PDB entry 8JFT | electron microscopy, 3.31 A resolution | chains A and B of the 3 polymer chains in the assembly

== Chain A ==
Molecule: CRISPR-associated endonuclease Cas9
Organism: Staphylococcus aureus
Notes: EC 3.1.-.-
UniProt: J7RUA5 (CAS9_STAAU); residue numbers follow UniProt; this construct covers 1-1053
Chain sequence (1053 residues; numbered 1 to 1053; the number before each row is that of its first residue):
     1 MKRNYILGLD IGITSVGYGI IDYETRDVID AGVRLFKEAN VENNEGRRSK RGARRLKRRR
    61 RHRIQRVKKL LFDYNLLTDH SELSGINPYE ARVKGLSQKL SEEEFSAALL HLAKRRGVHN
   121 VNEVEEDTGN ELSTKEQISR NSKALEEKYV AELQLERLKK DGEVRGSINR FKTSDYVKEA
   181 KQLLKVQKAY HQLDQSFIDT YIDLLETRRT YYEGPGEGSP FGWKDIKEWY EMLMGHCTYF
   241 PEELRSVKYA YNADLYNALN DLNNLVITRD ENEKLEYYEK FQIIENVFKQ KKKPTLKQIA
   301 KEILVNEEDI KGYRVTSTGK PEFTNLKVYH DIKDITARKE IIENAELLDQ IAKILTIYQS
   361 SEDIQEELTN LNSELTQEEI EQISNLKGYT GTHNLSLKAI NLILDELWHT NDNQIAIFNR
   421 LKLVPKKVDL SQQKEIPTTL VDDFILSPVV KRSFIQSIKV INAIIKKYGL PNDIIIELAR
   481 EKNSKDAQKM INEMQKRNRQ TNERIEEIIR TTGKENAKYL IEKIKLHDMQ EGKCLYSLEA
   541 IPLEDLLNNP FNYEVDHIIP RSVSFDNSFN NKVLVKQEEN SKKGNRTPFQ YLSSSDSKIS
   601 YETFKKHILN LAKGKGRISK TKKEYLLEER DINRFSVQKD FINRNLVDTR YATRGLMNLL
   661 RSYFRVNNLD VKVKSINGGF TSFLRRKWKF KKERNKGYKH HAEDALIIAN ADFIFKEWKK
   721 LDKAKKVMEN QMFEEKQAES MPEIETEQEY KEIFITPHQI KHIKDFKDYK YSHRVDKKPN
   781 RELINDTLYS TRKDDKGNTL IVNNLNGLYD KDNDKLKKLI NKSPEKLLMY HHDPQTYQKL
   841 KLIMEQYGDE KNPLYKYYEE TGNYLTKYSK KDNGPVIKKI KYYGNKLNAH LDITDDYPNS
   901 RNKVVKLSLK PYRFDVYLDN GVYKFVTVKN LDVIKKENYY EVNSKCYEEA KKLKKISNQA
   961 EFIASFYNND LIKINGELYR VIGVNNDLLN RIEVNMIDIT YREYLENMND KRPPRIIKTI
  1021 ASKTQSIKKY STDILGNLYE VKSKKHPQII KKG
Not modelled in the structure: 731-742
Curated features (UniProtKB/Swiss-Prot):
  - region (PAM substrate-binding): Tyr882 to Ala889, Asn985 to Glu993
  - active site: Asp10 (For RuvC-like nuclease domain), His557 (Proton acceptor for HNH nuclease domain)
  - binding site (Mg(2+)): Asp10, Glu477, Glu481, His701
  - binding site (RNA): Tyr789
  - mutagenesis: Asp10 (D10A: Target DNA not cleaved), Glu477 (E477A: Target DNA not cleaved), His557 (H557A: Target DNA not cleaved), Asn580 (N580A: Target DNA not cleaved), His701 (H701A: Target DNA not cleaved), Asp704 (D704A: Target DNA not cleaved), Thr787 (T787A: 60% target DNA cleaved), Asn985 (N985A: 40% target DNA cleaved), Asn986 (N986A: 75% target DNA cleaved), Arg991 (R991A: 20% target DNA cleaved), Glu993 (E993A: 50% target DNA cleaved), Arg1015 (R1015A: 5% target DNA cleaved)

== Chain B ==
Molecule: sgRNA of SaCas9
Organism: Staphylococcus aureus
Sequence (98 nucleotides; numbered 1 to 98; the number before each row is that of its first residue):
     1 GGUCUGCUAU UUCUAUUUAC GUUUUAGUAC UCUGGAAACA GAAUCUACUA AAACAAGGCA
    61 AAAUGCCGUG UUUAUCUCGU CAACUUGUUG GCGAGAUC
Not modelled in the structure: 1-9, 85-86, 98

== How chain A and chain B interact ==
Residue-residue contacts - 193 pairs, chain A then chain B:
  Asn43(A) - G70(B)  sugar contact
  Asn44(A) - C13(B)  hydrogen bond to the phosphate
  Asn44(A) - U14(B)  hydrogen bond to the phosphate
  Asn44(A) - G70(B)  hydrogen bond to the sugar
  Arg47(A) - G68(B)  salt bridge to the phosphate
  Arg47(A) - U69(B)  salt bridge to the phosphate
  Arg47(A) - G70(B)  hydrogen bond to the base
  Arg48(A) - C13(B)  salt bridge to the phosphate
  Arg48(A) - A15(B)  phosphate contact
  Lys50(A) - U69(B)  base contact
  Arg51(A) - U14(B)  sugar contact
  Arg51(A) - A15(B)  salt bridge to the phosphate
  Arg51(A) - G68(B)  phosphate contact
  Arg54(A) - G68(B)  hydrogen bond to the base
  Arg54(A) - U69(B)  salt bridge to the phosphate
  Arg55(A) - A15(B)  salt bridge to the phosphate
  Arg55(A) - U16(B)  salt bridge to the phosphate
  Arg55(A) - C67(B)  salt bridge to the phosphate
  Leu56(A) - U17(B)  phosphate contact
  Leu56(A) - U18(B)  phosphate contact
  Lys57(A) - A53(B)  salt bridge to the phosphate
  Lys57(A) - C54(B)  base contact
  Arg58(A) - C66(B)  salt bridge to the phosphate
  Arg58(A) - C67(B)  salt bridge to the phosphate
  Arg59(A) - U16(B)  salt bridge to the phosphate
  Arg59(A) - U17(B)  salt bridge to the phosphate
  Arg59(A) - G65(B)  phosphate contact
  Arg59(A) - C66(B)  salt bridge to the phosphate
  Arg61(A) - A53(B)  phosphate contact
  Arg61(A) - C54(B)  salt bridge to the phosphate
  His62(A) - G65(B)  phosphate contact
  Arg63(A) - U18(B)  salt bridge to the phosphate
  Ile64(A) - A52(B)  phosphate contact
  Arg66(A) - U64(B)  hydrogen bond to the phosphate
  Lys69(A) - A62(B)  hydrogen bond to the sugar
  Asn87(A) - U49(B)  hydrogen bond to the sugar
  Pro88(A) - A50(B)  sugar contact
  Tyr89(A) - U49(B)  phosphate contact
  Tyr89(A) - A50(B)  hydrogen bond to the phosphate
  His111(A) - A50(B)  salt bridge to the phosphate
  His111(A) - A51(B)  phosphate contact
  Lys114(A) - A51(B)  salt bridge to the phosphate
  Lys114(A) - A52(B)  salt bridge to the phosphate
  Arg115(A) - A19(B)  phosphate contact
  Arg115(A) - C20(B)  salt bridge to the phosphate
  Arg116(A) - U17(B)  salt bridge to the phosphate
  Arg116(A) - U18(B)  salt bridge to the phosphate
  Gly117(A) - U18(B)  sugar contact
  Gly117(A) - A19(B)  phosphate contact
  Val118(A) - U18(B)  sugar contact
  Glu123(A) - U16(B)  base contact
  Val124(A) - U18(B)  base contact
  Glu125(A) - A15(B)  hydrogen bond to the base
  Glu125(A) - U16(B)  base contact
  Glu126(A) - U18(B)  base contact
  Glu126(A) - A19(B)  base contact
  Leu158(A) - C48(B)  sugar contact
  Leu158(A) - U49(B)  sugar contact
  Gly162(A) - C48(B)  hydrogen bond to the sugar
  Glu163(A) - U49(B)  phosphate contact
  Val164(A) - U49(B)  hydrogen bond to the phosphate
  Arg165(A) - C20(B)  phosphate contact
  Arg165(A) - U49(B)  hydrogen bond to the phosphate
  Arg165(A) - A50(B)  salt bridge to the phosphate
  Gly166(A) - A19(B)  hydrogen bond to the sugar
  Gly166(A) - C20(B)  hydrogen bond to the phosphate
  Ser167(A) - A19(B)  sugar contact
  Asn169(A) - A19(B)  sugar contact
  Arg170(A) - U18(B)  sugar contact
  Arg170(A) - A19(B)  hydrogen bond to the sugar
  Thr207(A) - U64(B)  hydrogen bond to the sugar
  Arg208(A) - U17(B)  sugar contact
  Arg209(A) - U16(B)  hydrogen bond to the sugar
  Arg209(A) - U64(B)  base contact
  Arg209(A) - G65(B)  salt bridge to the phosphate
  Thr210(A) - U16(B)  sugar contact
  Tyr211(A) - A15(B)  hydrogen bond to the sugar
  Tyr211(A) - U16(B)  sugar contact
  Glu213(A) - U64(B)  hydrogen bond to the base
  Gly214(A) - A15(B)  phosphate contact
  Pro215(A) - U16(B)  phosphate contact
  Pro215(A) - C66(B)  phosphate contact
  Pro215(A) - C67(B)  phosphate contact
  Gly216(A) - G65(B)  phosphate contact
  Gly216(A) - C66(B)  hydrogen bond to the phosphate
  Glu217(A) - C66(B)  sugar contact
  Gly218(A) - C66(B)  sugar contact
  Ser219(A) - C66(B)  hydrogen bond to the phosphate
  Ser219(A) - C67(B)  hydrogen bond to the phosphate
  Phe221(A) - A15(B)  phosphate contact
  Phe221(A) - G68(B)  phosphate contact
  Trp223(A) - A15(B)  sugar contact
  Leu233(A) - U14(B)  base contact
  Lys248(A) - U10(B)  base contact
  Lys248(A) - U11(B)  base contact
  His393(A) - U12(B)  hydrogen bond to the base
  Ile445(A) - U10(B)  base contact
  Ile445(A) - U11(B)  sugar contact
  Ile445(A) - U12(B)  base contact
  Ser447(A) - U11(B)  phosphate contact
  Ser447(A) - U12(B)  hydrogen bond to the phosphate
  Lys451(A) - U12(B)  sugar contact
  Arg452(A) - U71(B)  salt bridge to the phosphate
  Arg452(A) - U72(B)  salt bridge to the phosphate
  Gln456(A) - U73(B)  hydrogen bond to the phosphate
  Lys459(A) - U72(B)  phosphate contact
  Lys459(A) - U73(B)  phosphate contact
  Arg650(A) - U10(B)  phosphate contact
  Tyr651(A) - U10(B)  hydrogen bond to the phosphate
  Arg774(A) - U72(B)  salt bridge to the phosphate
  Val775(A) - U73(B)  base contact
  Asp776(A) - U73(B)  base contact
  Lys777(A) - A74(B)  phosphate contact
  Lys777(A) - U75(B)  salt bridge to the phosphate
  Lys778(A) - G70(B)  salt bridge to the phosphate
  Lys778(A) - U71(B)  base contact
  Lys778(A) - U72(B)  base contact
  Asn780(A) - A55(B)  hydrogen bond to the base
  Asn780(A) - A56(B)  base contact
  Asn780(A) - G68(B)  hydrogen bond to the sugar
  Asn780(A) - U69(B)  sugar contact
  Arg781(A) - U69(B)  phosphate contact
  Arg781(A) - G70(B)  salt bridge to the phosphate
  Arg781(A) - U71(B)  salt bridge to the phosphate
  Glu782(A) - A55(B)  base contact
  Glu782(A) - U69(B)  base contact
  Leu783(A) - A55(B)  hydrogen bond to the base
  Leu783(A) - A56(B)  base contact
  Leu788(A) - U22(B)  base contact
  Leu788(A) - U23(B)  sugar contact
  Ser790(A) - U23(B)  phosphate contact
  Ser790(A) - U24(B)  hydrogen bond to the phosphate
  Arg792(A) - U24(B)  salt bridge to the phosphate
  Arg792(A) - C45(B)  salt bridge to the phosphate
  Asn804(A) - U22(B)  phosphate contact
  Asn804(A) - U23(B)  hydrogen bond to the phosphate
  Met829(A) - C45(B)  sugar contact
  Met829(A) - U46(B)  sugar contact
  His832(A) - A43(B)  sugar contact
  His832(A) - U44(B)  salt bridge to the phosphate
  His832(A) - C45(B)  sugar contact
  Asp833(A) - U31(B)  sugar contact
  Asp833(A) - C45(B)  base contact
  Gln835(A) - U31(B)  hydrogen bond to the phosphate
  Gln835(A) - C32(B)  sugar contact
  Lys867(A) - C30(B)  base contact
  Lys867(A) - C45(B)  hydrogen bond to the base
  Lys867(A) - U46(B)  base contact
  Tyr868(A) - U31(B)  sugar contact
  Ser869(A) - C30(B)  phosphate contact
  Ser869(A) - U31(B)  hydrogen bond to the phosphate
  Lys870(A) - U31(B)  hydrogen bond to the phosphate
  Lys870(A) - C32(B)  salt bridge to the phosphate
  Asn873(A) - C30(B)  phosphate contact
  Pro875(A) - U46(B)  base contact
  Pro875(A) - A47(B)  sugar contact
  Val876(A) - U46(B)  hydrogen bond to the sugar
  Val876(A) - A47(B)  phosphate contact
  Ile877(A) - U46(B)  sugar contact
  Lys878(A) - A47(B)  hydrogen bond to the phosphate
  Lys879(A) - U22(B)  salt bridge to the phosphate
  Lys879(A) - U46(B)  phosphate contact
  Lys879(A) - A47(B)  hydrogen bond to the phosphate
  Lys881(A) - U46(B)  salt bridge to the phosphate
  Leu891(A) - A56(B)  sugar contact
  Asp896(A) - A53(B)  sugar contact
  Asp896(A) - G57(B)  phosphate contact
  Tyr897(A) - A53(B)  hydrogen bond to the base
  Pro898(A) - U24(B)  sugar contact
  Pro898(A) - U25(B)  sugar contact
  Asn899(A) - U25(B)  sugar contact
  Ser900(A) - U24(B)  sugar contact
  Arg901(A) - U25(B)  salt bridge to the phosphate
  Arg901(A) - A26(B)  salt bridge to the phosphate
  Val904(A) - U23(B)  sugar contact
  Val904(A) - U24(B)  sugar contact
  Lys906(A) - A55(B)  hydrogen bond to the sugar
  Leu931(A) - A56(B)  sugar contact
  Val933(A) - A56(B)  base contact
  Ile934(A) - G57(B)  sugar contact
  Lys935(A) - A56(B)  base contact
  Lys935(A) - G57(B)  base contact
  Lys935(A) - G58(B)  hydrogen bond to the sugar
  Lys935(A) - C67(B)  base contact
  Lys935(A) - G68(B)  sugar contact
  Ser1031(A) - A74(B)  hydrogen bond to the base
  Asp1033(A) - A74(B)  base contact
  Tyr1039(A) - A74(B)  base contact
  Tyr1039(A) - U97(B)  sugar contact
  Lys1042(A) - U75(B)  sugar contact
  Lys1042(A) - C76(B)  sugar contact
  Ile1050(A) - U89(B)  sugar contact
  Lys1052(A) - U89(B)  hydrogen bond to the sugar
Interface residues without a listed pair, chain A (133 interface residues in all): Val41, Gln65, Tyr212, Pro220, Thr392, Leu446, Pro448, Ile455, Lys482, Ile784, Thr787, Asn806, Leu828, Ile880, Asn930, Lys936, Glu937, Thr1032, Glu1040, Gln1048, Lys1051
Interface residues without a listed pair, chain B (54 interface residues in all): A63, U88, G90

== Overview ==
133 residues of chain A and 54 residues of chain B are in contact, with 44 hydrogen bonds and 39 salt bridges.
Polar contacts include Arg47(A)-G70(B), Arg54(A)-G68(B) and Glu125(A)-A15(B).
Chain A is CRISPR-associated endonuclease Cas9 and chain B is sgRNA of SaCas9, both from Staphylococcus
aureus; the structure, Cryo-EM structure of SaCas9-AcrIIA15 CTD-sgRNA complex, was determined by electron
microscopy together with 8JFO, 8JFR, 8JFU and 8JG9 from the same study.
